PDB entry 7PFD | electron microscopy, 4.40 A resolution (low resolution: residue-level contacts below are approximate; hydrogen-bond / salt-bridge calls are withheld) | chains G and I of the 11 polymer chains in the assembly

# Chain G
Protein: Histone H2A type 1-B/E
From: Homo sapiens
UniProt: P04908 (H2A1B_HUMAN); residues 0-129 here correspond to UniProt positions 1-130 (UniProt number = residue number + 1)
Sequence (147 residues; numbered -17 to 129; the number before each row is that of its first residue; numbers below 1 keep their minus sign (His-17 is residue -17)):
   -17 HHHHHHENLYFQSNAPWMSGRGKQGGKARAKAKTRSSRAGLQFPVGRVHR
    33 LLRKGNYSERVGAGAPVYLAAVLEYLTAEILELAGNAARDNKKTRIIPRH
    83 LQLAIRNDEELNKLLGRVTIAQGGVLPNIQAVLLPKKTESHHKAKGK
Unresolved in the structure: -17 to 9, 119-129
Construct notes: expression tag (-17 to -1)
UniProt features mapped onto this chain:
  - modified residue: Ser1 (N-acetylserine), Arg3 (Citrulline), Lys5 (N6-(2-hydroxyisobutyryl)lysine), Lys9 (N6-(2-hydroxyisobutyryl)lysine), Lys13 (N6-(beta-hydroxybutyryl)lysine), Lys36 (N6-(2-hydroxyisobutyryl)lysine), Lys74 (N6-(2-hydroxyisobutyryl)lysine), Lys75 (N6-(2-hydroxyisobutyryl)lysine), Lys95 (N6-(2-hydroxyisobutyryl)lysine), Gln104 (N5-methylglutamine), Lys118 (N6-(2-hydroxyisobutyryl)lysine), Lys119 (N6-crotonyllysine), Thr120 (Phosphothreonine), Lys125 (N6-crotonyllysine)
  - cross-link (Glycyl lysine isopeptide (Lys-Gly)): Lys13 (interchain with G-Cter in ubiquitin), Lys15 (interchain with G-Cter in ubiquitin), Lys119 (interchain with G-Cter in ubiquitin)

# Chain I
Molecule: 172-nt DNA strand
From: synthetic construct
Sequence (172 nucleotides; each row starts with the number of its first residue):
    16 GGCCGCCATACTGGAGAATCCCGGTGCCGAGGCCGCTCAATTGGTCGTAG
    66 ACAGCTCTAGCACCGCTTAAACGCACGTACGCGCTGTCCCCCGCGTTTTA
   116 ACCGCCAAGGGGATTACTCCCTAGTCTCCAGGCACGTGTCAGATATATAC
   166 ATCCTGTCATGTAAGTATTAAG

# How chain G and chain I interact
Residue-residue contacts - 19 pairs, chain G then chain I:
  Arg11(G) - DC143(I)
  Arg11(G) - DC144(I)
  Lys13(G) - DA145(I)
  His31(G) - DA138(I)
  Arg35(G) - DA138(I)
  Arg35(G) - DG139(I)
  Glu41(G) - DA138(I)
  Arg42(G) - DC136(I)
  Arg42(G) - DT137(I)
  Arg42(G) - DA138(I)
  Val43(G) - DT137(I)
  Val43(G) - DA138(I)
  Gly44(G) - DT137(I)
  Ala45(G) - DT137(I)
  Lys75(G) - DG157(I)
  Thr76(G) - DA156(I)
  Thr76(G) - DG157(I)
  Arg77(G) - DA156(I)
  Arg77(G) - DG157(I)
Other interface residues (no listed pair), chain G (16 interface residues in all): Ala14, Arg29, Lys36, Lys74
Other interface residues (no listed pair), chain I (11 interface residues in all): DT142, DC148

# Overview
16 residues of chain G and 11 residues of chain I are in contact.
Here chain G is Histone H2A type 1-B/E (Homo sapiens) and chain I is a 172-nt DNA strand (synthetic
construct). Entry 7PFD (Nucleosome 1 of the 4x197 nucleosome array containing H1) was determined by electron
microscopy, deposited together with 7PET, 7PEU, 7PEV, 7PEW, 7PEX, 7PEY and 16 further entries.
